Entry 4ZN8 (X-ray diffraction, 3.00 A resolution); this record covers chains B and D of the 4 polymer chains in the assembly.

== Chain B (and D) ==
Molecule: computationally modified engrailed homeodomain
Source organism: Drosophila melanogaster
Notes: chain D of this document is another copy of the same molecule, construct and numbering; everything in this record applies to it too
Amino-acid sequence (51 residues; numbered 1 to 51; the number before each row is that of its first residue):
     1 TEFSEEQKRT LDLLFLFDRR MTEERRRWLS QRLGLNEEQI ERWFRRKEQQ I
Unresolved in the structure: 1, 51 (chain D: 1, 48-51)
Modified positions: Mse-21 (selenomethionine)

== How chain B and chain D interact ==
Residue-residue contacts (7):
  Arg-9(B) / Arg-9(D)
  Thr-10(B) / Leu-13(D)
  Leu-13(B) / Thr-10(D)
  Leu-14(B) / Leu-14(D)  hydrophobic
  Leu-14(B) / Phe-17(D)  hydrophobic
  Phe-17(B) / Leu-14(D)  hydrophobic
  Phe-17(B) / Phe-17(D)  hydrophobic

== Overview ==
The chain B/chain D interface involves 5 residues from each chain.
Both chains are computationally modified engrailed homeodomain (Drosophila melanogaster). Entry 4ZN8 (Using
molecular dynamics simulations to predict domain swapping of computationally designed protein variants) was
determined by X-ray diffraction (same publication as 4NDK).
